PDB entry 8EMA | electron microscopy, 8.20 A resolution (very low resolution: no residue pairs are listed; an interface is given only as per-side residue counts) | chains B and C of the 6 polymer chains in the assembly

# Chain B
Name: Isoform 2 of Immunoglobulin heavy constant mu
From: Mus musculus
UniProt: chimeric construct of P06328, P01872-2: residues 1-117 from P06328 (HVM49_MOUSE) positions 1-117 (same numbers); residues 141-615 from P01872-2 positions 1-475 (UniProt number = residue number - 140)
Amino-acid sequence (615 residues; row label = number of the first residue in the row):
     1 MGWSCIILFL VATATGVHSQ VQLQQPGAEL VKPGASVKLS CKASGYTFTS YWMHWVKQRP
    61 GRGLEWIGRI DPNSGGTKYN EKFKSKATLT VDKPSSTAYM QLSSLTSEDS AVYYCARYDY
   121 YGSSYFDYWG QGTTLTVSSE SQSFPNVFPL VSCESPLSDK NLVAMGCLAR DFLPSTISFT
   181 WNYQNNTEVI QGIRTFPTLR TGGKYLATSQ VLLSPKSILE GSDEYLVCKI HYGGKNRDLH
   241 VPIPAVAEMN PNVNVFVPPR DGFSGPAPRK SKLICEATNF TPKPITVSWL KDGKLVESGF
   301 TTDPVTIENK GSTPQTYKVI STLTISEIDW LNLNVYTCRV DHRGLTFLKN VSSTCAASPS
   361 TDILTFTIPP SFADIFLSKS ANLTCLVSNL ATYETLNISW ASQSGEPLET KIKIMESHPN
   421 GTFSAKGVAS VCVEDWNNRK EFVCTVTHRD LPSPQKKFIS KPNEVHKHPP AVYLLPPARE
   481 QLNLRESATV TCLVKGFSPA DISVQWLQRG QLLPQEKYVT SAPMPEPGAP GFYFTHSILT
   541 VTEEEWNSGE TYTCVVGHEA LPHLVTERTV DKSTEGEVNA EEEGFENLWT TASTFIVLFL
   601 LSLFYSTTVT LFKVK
Unresolved in the structure: 1-18
Differences from the reference sequence: conflict Ile7 (Met in P06328), Val11 (Ala in P06328); linker (118-140)
Swiss-Prot annotation at these positions:
  - region: Gln20 to Thr49 (Framework-1), Ser50 to His54 (Complementarity-determining-1), Trp55 to Gly68 (Framework-2), Arg69 to Ser85 (Complementarity-determining-2), Lys86 to Arg117 (Framework-3)
Disulfide bonds: Cys41-Cys115, Cys167-Cys228, Cys275-Cys338, Cys385-Cys444, Cys492-Cys554

# Chain C
Name: B-cell antigen receptor complex-associated protein alpha chain
From: Mus musculus
UniProt: chimeric construct of P11911, P21578: residues 1-172 from P11911 (CD79A_MOUSE) positions 1-172 (same numbers); residues 177-370 from P21578 positions 1-194 (UniProt number = residue number - 176)
Amino-acid sequence (378 residues; row label = number of the first residue in the row; numbers below 1 keep their minus sign (Asp-7 is residue -7)):
    -7 DYKDDDDKMP GGLEALRALP LLLFLSYACL GPGCQALRVE GGPPSLTVNL GEEARLTCEN
    53 NGRNPNITWW FSLQSNITWP PVPLGPGQGT TGQLFFPEVN KNHRGLYWCQ VIENNILKRS
   113 CGTYLRVRNP VPRPFLDMGE GTKNRIITAE GIILLFCAVV PGTLLLFRKR WQNEKFGRSI
   173 ATRSMFKGIV EGIGIIEKID IYTDLDKYAI RFPENMLNGI KKESSIMFNG CFLTVTSVNS
   233 NIVWFDIFEK EARKLDTFRE YKVGDRVNLG TFPKFGAASG GHILSARISC VASIIEIIEN
   293 EDYQQMWIQI PENFTEFLID KDYIAVDGIS LTIDTIKNNQ FFISLPLKIA QNTNMKWRKK
   353 GDKVNVELSN KINANQCW
Unresolved in the structure: -7 to 27, 170-370
Differences from the reference sequence: expression tag (-7 to 0); conflict Arg170 (Val in P11911), Ser171 (Asp in P11911), Ile172 (Met in P11911); linker (173-176)
Swiss-Prot annotation at these positions:
  - glycosylation (N-linked (GlcNAc...) asparagine): Asn58, Asn68
  - binding site (FMN): Lys355 to Glu359
Disulfide bonds: Cys50-Cys101

# How chain B and chain C interact
At this resolution (8 A) residue pairs are not listed: 35 residues of chain B and 33 of chain C lie at the interface.

# Overview
The interface between chain B and chain C involves 35 residues on one side and 33 on the other. From UniProt:
5 FMN-binding residues on chain C.
Here chain B is Isoform 2 of Immunoglobulin heavy constant mu and chain C is B-cell antigen receptor
complex-associated protein alpha chain, both from Mus musculus. Entry 8EMA (mouse full length B cell receptor)
was determined by electron microscopy (same publication as 8E4C).
